Entry 2Q9Q (X-ray diffraction, 2.36 A resolution); this record covers chains B and C of the 4 polymer chains in the assembly.

Chain B:
Protein: GINS complex subunit 4
From: Homo sapiens
Reference sequence: Q9BRT9 (Q9BRT9_HUMAN); residue numbers follow UniProt; this construct covers 1-223
Sequence (223 residues; numbered 1 to 223; the number before each row is that of its first residue):
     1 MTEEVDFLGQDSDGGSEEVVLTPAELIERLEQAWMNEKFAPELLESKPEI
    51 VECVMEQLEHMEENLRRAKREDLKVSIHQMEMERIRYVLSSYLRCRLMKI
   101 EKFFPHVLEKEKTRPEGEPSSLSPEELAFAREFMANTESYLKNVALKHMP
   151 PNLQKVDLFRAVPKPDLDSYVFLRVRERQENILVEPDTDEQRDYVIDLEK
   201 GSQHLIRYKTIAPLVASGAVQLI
Not modelled in the structure: 1-20, 66-71, 223
UniProt features mapped onto this chain:
  - modified residue: M1 (N-acetylmethionine), T2 (N-acetylthreonine), S12 (Phosphoserine), S16 (Phosphoserine)
From the paper describing this entry:
  - conformationally variable residues (order/disorder transition): L65 to E71

Chain C:
Protein: DNA replication complex GINS protein PSF1
From: Homo sapiens
Reference sequence: Q14691 (PSF1_HUMAN); numbering as in UniProt (aligned over 1-196)
Sequence (196 residues; row label = number of the first residue in the row):
     1 MFCEKAMELIRELHRAPEGQLPAFNEDGLRQVLEEMKALYEQNQSDVNEA
    51 KSGGRSDLIPTIKFRHCSLLRNRRCTVAYLYDRLLRIRALRWEYGSILPN
   101 ALRFHMAAEEMEWFNNYKRSLATYMRSLGGDEGLDITQDMKPPKSLYIEV
   151 RCLKDYGEFEVDDGTSVLLKKNSQHFLPRWKCEQLIRQGVLEHILS
Not modelled in the structure: 146-196
Differences from the reference sequence: variant I97 (Val in Q14691)
UniProt features mapped onto this chain:
  - natural variant: R83 (R83C: In IMD55), I97 (V97I: this construct carries the variant), C152 (C152Y: In IMD55)
From the paper describing this entry:
  - conformationally variable residues (order/disorder transition): L146 to S196

How chain B and chain C interact:
Contacting residue pairs (60):
  M55(B) - L128(C)
  M55(B) - G129(C)
  M55(B) - L134(C)  hydrophobic
  E83(B) - P143(C)
  R84(B) - P143(C)
  R86(B) - D139(C)  salt bridge
  Y87(B) - D139(C)
  Y87(B) - M140(C)
  Y87(B) - K141(C)
  Y87(B) - P142(C)
  Y87(B) - P143(C)
  L89(B) - L134(C)  hydrophobic
  S90(B) - L134(C)
  S90(B) - I136(C)
  L93(B) - Y124(C)
  L93(B) - L128(C)  hydrophobic
  R94(B) - W92(C)
  R94(B) - I136(C)
  R94(B) - D139(C)  hydrogen bond (side chain-backbone)
  R94(B) - M140(C)  hydrogen bond
  L97(B) - L121(C)  hydrophobic
  L97(B) - Y124(C)  hydrophobic
  L97(B) - I136(C)  hydrophobic
  E101(B) - R88(C)  salt bridge
  E101(B) - Y117(C)  hydrogen bond
  F104(B) - Y81(C)
  E125(B) - Y124(C)
  E125(B) - S127(C)
  E126(B) - Y124(C)
  F129(B) - Y117(C)  hydrophobic
  F129(B) - S120(C)
  F129(B) - L121(C)  hydrophobic
  E132(B) - S120(C)  hydrogen bond
  F133(B) - W113(C)  hydrophobic
  F133(B) - Y117(C)  hydrophobic
  N136(B) - W113(C)  hydrogen bond (side chain-backbone)
  N136(B) - N116(C)  hydrogen bond
  N136(B) - Y117(C)
  T137(B) - L84(C)
  T137(B) - W113(C)  hydrogen bond
  Y140(B) - F24(C)
  Y140(B) - L80(C)
  Y140(B) - L84(C)  hydrophobic
  Y140(B) - E109(C)
  Y140(B) - E110(C)
  Y140(B) - W113(C)
  V144(B) - E109(C)
  A145(B) - L80(C)  hydrophobic
  H148(B) - L33(C)
  M149(B) - M36(C)  hydrophobic
  M149(B) - R73(C)
  M149(B) - T76(C)
  P150(B) - M36(C)
  P150(B) - Y40(C)  hydrophobic
  N152(B) - Y40(C)
  L153(B) - L69(C)  hydrophobic
  L153(B) - R73(C)
  K155(B) - R73(C)
  V156(B) - R73(C)
  R160(B) - R73(C)
Interface residues without a listed pair, chain B (35 interface residues in all): M80, M98, L141, L146, P151
Interface residues without a listed pair, chain C (38 interface residues in all): L29, K37, L70, V77, E112, G133, Q138, S145

Overview:
Chain B and chain C form an interface of 35 and 38 residues respectively, with 7 hydrogen bonds and 2 salt
bridges. Polar pairs include R86(B)-D139(C), E101(B)-R88(C) and R94(B)-D139(C). The paper reports
conformational variability at L65(B) and L146(C).
Chain B is GINS complex subunit 4 and chain C is DNA replication complex GINS protein PSF1, both from Homo
sapiens; the structure, The crystal structure of full length human GINS complex, was determined by X-ray
diffraction.
